Entry 7RKM (electron microscopy, 3.50 A resolution); this record covers chains B and R of the 6 polymer chains in the assembly.

Chain B:
Name: Guanine nucleotide-binding protein G(I)/G(S)/G(T) subunit beta-1
From: Homo sapiens
UniProt: P62873 (GBB1_HUMAN); residue numbers follow UniProt; this construct covers 2-340
Sequence (345 residues; row label = number of the first residue in the row; numbers below 1 keep their minus sign (Gly-4 is residue -4)):
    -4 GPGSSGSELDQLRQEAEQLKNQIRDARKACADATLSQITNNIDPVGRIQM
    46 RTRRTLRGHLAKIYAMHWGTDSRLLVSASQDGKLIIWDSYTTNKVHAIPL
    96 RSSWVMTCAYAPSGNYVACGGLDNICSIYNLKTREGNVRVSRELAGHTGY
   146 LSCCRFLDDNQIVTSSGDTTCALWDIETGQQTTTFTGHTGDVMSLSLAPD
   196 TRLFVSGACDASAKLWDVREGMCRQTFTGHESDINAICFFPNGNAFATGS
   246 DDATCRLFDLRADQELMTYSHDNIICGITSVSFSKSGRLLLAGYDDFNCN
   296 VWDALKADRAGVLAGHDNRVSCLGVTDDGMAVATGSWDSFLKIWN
Unresolved in the structure: -4 to 4
Construct notes: expression tag (-4 to 1)
Curated features (UniProtKB/Swiss-Prot):
  - modified residue: Ser2 (N-acetylserine), His266 (Phosphohistidine)
  - natural variant: Leu30 (L30F: In MRD42; uncertain significance), Arg52 (R52G: In MRD42), Gly64 (G64V: In MRD42), Asp76 (D76E: In MRD42; D76G: In MRD42), Gly77 (G77S: In MRD42), Lys78 (K78R: In MRD42), Ile80 (I80N: In MRD42; I80T: In MRD42), His91 (H91R: In MRD42; uncertain significance), Ala92 (A92T: In MRD42), Pro94 (P94S: In MRD42), Leu95 (L95P: In MRD42), Arg96 (R96L: In MRD42), 5 further natural variant entries in UniProt
Cystine bridges: Cys121-Cys149

Chain R:
Name: G-protein coupled receptor homolog US28
From: Human betaherpesvirus 5
UniProt: P69332 (US28_HCMVA); numbering as in UniProt (aligned over 1-354)
Sequence (362 residues; numbered -7 to 354; the number before each row is that of its first residue; numbers below 1 keep their minus sign (Asp-7 is residue -7)):
    -7 DYKDDDDAMTPTTTTAELTTEFDYDEDATPCVFTDVLNQSKPVTLFLYGV
    43 VFLFGSIGNFLVIFTITWRRRIQCSGDVYFINLAAADLLFVCTLPLWMQY
    93 LLDHNSLASVPCTLLTACFYVAMFASLCFITEIALDRYYAIVYMRYRPVK
   143 QACLFSIFWWIFAVIIAIPHFMVVTKKDNQCMTDYDYLEVSYPIILNVEL
   193 MLGAFVIPLSVISYCYYRISRIVAVSQSRHKGRIVRVLIAVVLVFIIFWL
   243 PYHLTLFVDTLKLLKWISSSCEFERSLKRALILTESLAFCHCCLNPLLYV
   293 FVGTKFRQELHCLLAEFRQRLFSRDVSWYHSMSFSRRSSPSRRETSSDTL
   343 SDEVCRVSQIIP
Unresolved in the structure: -7 to 14, 309-354
Construct notes: expression tag (-7 to 0)
Curated features (UniProtKB/Swiss-Prot):
  - glycosylation: Asn30 (N-linked (GlcNAc...) asparagine)
  - natural variant: Glu18 to Asp19 (sequence variant, change not given here; In strain: Isolate clinical VHL/E), Phe25 (F25L: In strain: Isolate clinical VHL/E), Arg267 (R267K: In strain: Isolate clinical VHL/E), Val346 (V346A: In strain: Isolate clinical VHL/E)
Cystine bridges: Cys23-Cys263, Cys104-Cys173

Interface between chain B and chain R:
Contacting residue pairs (5; chain B residue first):
  Arg52(B) - Trp60(R)
  Arg52(B) - Arg61(R)  hydrogen bond (side chain-backbone)
  Leu55(B) - Gln65(R)
  Phe335(B) - Arg61(R)
  Phe335(B) - Arg63(R)
Other interface residues (no listed pair), chain B (4 interface residues in all): Asp312
Other interface residues (no listed pair), chain R (6 interface residues in all): Gln300, Cys304

Overview:
Chain B and chain R form an interface of 4 and 6 residues respectively; the contacts include 1 hydrogen bond.
The hydrogen-bonded pair is Arg52(B)-Arg61(R).
Chain B is Guanine nucleotide-binding protein G(I)/G(S)/G(T) subunit beta-1 (Homo sapiens) and chain R is
G-protein coupled receptor homolog US28 (Human betaherpesvirus 5); the structure, Structure of
CX3CL1-US28-Gi-scFv16 in C-state, was determined by electron microscopy together with 7RKF, 7RKN, 7RKX and
7RKY from the same study.
